1SUV - chains A and B of the 6 polymer chains in the assembly; structure by electron microscopy, 7.50 A resolution (low resolution: residue-level contacts below are approximate; hydrogen-bond / salt-bridge calls are withheld).

== Chain A (and B) ==
Molecule: Transferrin receptor protein 1
Source organism: Homo sapiens
Notes: chain B of this document is another copy of the same molecule, construct and numbering; everything in this record applies to it too
Reference sequence: P02786 (TFR1_HUMAN); residues 122-760 here = UniProt positions 122-760
Chain sequence (639 residues; numbered 122 to 760; the number before each row is that of its first residue):
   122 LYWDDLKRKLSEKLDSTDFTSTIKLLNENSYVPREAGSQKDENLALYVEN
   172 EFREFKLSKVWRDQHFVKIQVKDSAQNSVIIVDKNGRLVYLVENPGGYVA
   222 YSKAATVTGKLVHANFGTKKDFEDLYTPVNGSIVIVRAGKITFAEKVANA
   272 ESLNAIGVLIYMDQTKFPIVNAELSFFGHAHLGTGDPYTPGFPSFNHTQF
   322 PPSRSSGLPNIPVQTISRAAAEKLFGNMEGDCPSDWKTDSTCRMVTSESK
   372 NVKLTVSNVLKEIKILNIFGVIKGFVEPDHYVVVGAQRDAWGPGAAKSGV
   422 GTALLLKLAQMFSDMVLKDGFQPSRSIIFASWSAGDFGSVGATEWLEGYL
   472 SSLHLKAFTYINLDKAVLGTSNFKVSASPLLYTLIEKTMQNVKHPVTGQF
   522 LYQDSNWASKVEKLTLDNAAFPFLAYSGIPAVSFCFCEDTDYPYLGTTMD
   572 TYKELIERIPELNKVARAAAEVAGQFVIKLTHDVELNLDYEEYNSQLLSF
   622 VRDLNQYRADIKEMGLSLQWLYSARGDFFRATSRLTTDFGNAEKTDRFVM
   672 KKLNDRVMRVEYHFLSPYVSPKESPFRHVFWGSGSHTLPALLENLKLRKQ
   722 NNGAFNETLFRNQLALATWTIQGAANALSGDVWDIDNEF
Disulfide bonds: C353-C363, C556-C558
Curated features (UniProtKB/Swiss-Prot):
  - motif: R646 to D648 (Cell attachment site)
  - glycosylation (N-linked (GlcNAc...) asparagine): N251, N317, N727

== How chain A and chain B interact ==
Residue-residue contacts - 99 pairs, chain A then chain B:
  W182(A) - W754(B)
  W182(A) - I756(B)
  W182(A) - N758(B)
  R183(A) - N758(B)
  Q185(A) - N758(B)
  Q185(A) - E759(B)
  Q185(A) - F760(B)
  G312(A) - Y689(B)
  F313(A) - Y689(B)
  F313(A) - L737(B)
  P314(A) - W740(B)
  S315(A) - W740(B)
  F316(A) - W641(B)
  F316(A) - A736(B)
  F316(A) - W740(B)
  N317(A) - W641(B)
  Q320(A) - L637(B)
  Q320(A) - S638(B)
  Q320(A) - L639(B)
  Q320(A) - W641(B)
  F321(A) - N733(B)
  V397(A) - F669(B)
  D400(A) - K673(B)
  D400(A) - D752(B)
  Y402(A) - V753(B)
  Y402(A) - W754(B)
  I449(A) - W754(B)
  W466(A) - W754(B)
  G469(A) - N747(B)
  Y470(A) - N747(B)
  Y470(A) - W754(B)
  Y470(A) - D755(B)
  L471(A) - P688(B)
  L471(A) - Y689(B)
  S472(A) - H684(B)
  S473(A) - A748(B)
  L474(A) - W754(B)
  L476(A) - R680(B)
  K477(A) - N747(B)
  K477(A) - V753(B)
  L637(A) - Q320(B)
  S638(A) - Q320(B)
  L639(A) - Q320(B)
  W641(A) - F316(B)
  W641(A) - N317(B)
  W641(A) - Q320(B)
  D667(A) - R668(B)
  R668(A) - D667(B)
  R668(A) - F669(B)
  R668(A) - V670(B)
  F669(A) - V397(B)
  F669(A) - R668(B)
  F669(A) - F669(B)
  F669(A) - K672(B)
  V670(A) - R668(B)
  K672(A) - F669(B)
  K672(A) - K672(B)
  K672(A) - D676(B)
  K673(A) - D400(B)
  D676(A) - K672(B)
  R680(A) - L476(B)
  H684(A) - S472(B)
  P688(A) - L471(B)
  P688(A) - P692(B)
  Y689(A) - G312(B)
  Y689(A) - F313(B)
  Y689(A) - L471(B)
  Y689(A) - S691(B)
  S691(A) - Y689(B)
  P692(A) - P688(B)
  K693(A) - Y689(B)
  K693(A) - L737(B)
  N733(A) - F321(B)
  L737(A) - F313(B)
  L737(A) - K693(B)
  W740(A) - F313(B)
  W740(A) - P314(B)
  W740(A) - S315(B)
  W740(A) - F316(B)
  N747(A) - G469(B)
  N747(A) - Y470(B)
  N747(A) - K477(B)
  A748(A) - S473(B)
  A748(A) - K477(B)
  D752(A) - D400(B)
  D752(A) - Y402(B)
  V753(A) - Y402(B)
  V753(A) - K477(B)
  W754(A) - W182(B)
  W754(A) - Y402(B)
  W754(A) - I449(B)
  W754(A) - W466(B)
  W754(A) - Y470(B)
  W754(A) - L474(B)
  D755(A) - Y470(B)
  I756(A) - W182(B)
  N758(A) - W182(B)
  N758(A) - R183(B)
  F760(A) - Q185(B)
Interface residues without a listed pair, chain A (65 interface residues in all): T319, V392, K394, P399, V404, E468, A478, G636, V690, A736, E759
Interface residues without a listed pair, chain B (65 interface residues in all): V392, K394, E398, P399, V404, E468, A478, G636, V690

== In short ==
The chain A/chain B interface involves 65 residues from each chain.
Chain A and chain B are both Transferrin receptor protein 1 (Homo sapiens); the structure, Structure of Human
Transferrin Receptor-Transferrin Complex, was determined by electron microscopy.
